PDB entry 3EJ1 | X-ray diffraction, 3.22 A resolution | chains A and B

[Chain A]
Name: Cell division protein kinase 2
Source organism: Homo sapiens
Notes: EC 2.7.11.22
UniProtKB: P24941 (CDK2_HUMAN); residues 1-298 here = UniProt positions 1-298
Amino-acid sequence (298 residues; row label = number of the first residue in the row):
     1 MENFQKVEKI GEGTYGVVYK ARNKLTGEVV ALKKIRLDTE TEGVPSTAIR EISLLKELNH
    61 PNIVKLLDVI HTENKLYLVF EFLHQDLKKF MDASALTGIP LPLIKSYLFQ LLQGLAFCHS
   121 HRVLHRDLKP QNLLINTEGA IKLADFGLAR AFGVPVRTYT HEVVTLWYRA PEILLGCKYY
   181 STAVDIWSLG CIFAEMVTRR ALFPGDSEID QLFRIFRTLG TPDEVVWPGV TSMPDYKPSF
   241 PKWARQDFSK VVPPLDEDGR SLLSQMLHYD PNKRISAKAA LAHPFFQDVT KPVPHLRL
Disordered / not traced: 38-40
Small-molecule neighbours: 5BP (N-cyclopropyl-4-pyrazolo[1,5-b]pyridazin-3-ylpyrimidin-2-amine): Ile10, Val18, Ala31, Lys33, Glu51, Val64, Phe80, Glu81, Phe82, Leu83, His84, Gln85, Asp86, Gln131, Leu134, Asp145
UniProt features mapped onto this chain:
  - active site: Asp127 (Proton acceptor)
  - binding site (ATP): Ile10 to Val18, Lys33, Glu81 to Leu83, Asp86, Lys129 to Asn132, Asp145
  - binding site (Mg(2+)): Asn132, Asp145
  - site (CDK7 binding): Lys9, Lys88, Lys89, Leu166
  - modified residue: Met1 (N-acetylmethionine), Lys6 (N6-acetyllysine), Thr14 (Phosphothreonine), Tyr15 (Phosphotyrosine), Tyr19 (Phosphotyrosine), Thr160 (Phosphothreonine)
  - natural variant: Pro45 (P45L: In a glioblastoma multiforme sample)
  - mutagenesis: Lys9 (K9F: Reduced phosphorylation by CAK), Thr14 (T14A: 2-fold increase in activity), Tyr15 (Y15F: 2-fold increase in activity), Lys88 to Lys89 (Reduced phosphorylation by CAK), Thr160 (T160A: Abolishes activity), Leu166 (L166R: Reduced phosphorylation by CAK and reduced kinase activity)

[Chain B]
Name: Cyclin-A2
Source organism: Homo sapiens
UniProtKB: P20248 (CCNA2_HUMAN); residues 173-432 here = UniProt positions 173-432
Amino-acid sequence (260 residues; numbered 173 to 432; the number before each row is that of its first residue):
   173 NEVPDYHEDI HTYLREMEVK CKPKVGYMKK QPDITNSMRA ILVDWLVEVG EEYKLQNETL
   233 HLAVNYIDRF LSSMSVLRGK LQLVGTAAML LASKFEEIYP PEVAEFVYIT DDTYTKKQVL
   293 RMEHLVLKVL TFDLAAPTVN QFLTQYFLHQ QPANCKVESL AMFLGELSLI DADPYLKYLP
   353 SVIAGAAFHL ALYTVTGQSW PESLIRKTGY TLESLKPCLM DLHQTYLKAP QHAQQSIREK
   413 YKNSKYHGVS LLNPPETLNL
Disordered / not traced: 173-174

[Interface between chain A and chain B]
Contacting residue pairs - 59 pairs, chain A then chain B:
  Thr41(A) - Lys288(B)  hydrogen bond (backbone-side chain)
  Glu42(A) - Lys266(B)  hydrogen bond (backbone-side chain)
  Glu42(A) - Glu274(B)
  Glu42(A) - Val275(B)  hydrogen bond (side chain-backbone)
  Gly43(A) - Lys266(B)
  Gly43(A) - Leu292(B)
  Gly43(A) - Glu295(B)
  Val44(A) - Lys266(B)  hydrogen bond (backbone-side chain)
  Val44(A) - Glu295(B)  hydrogen bond (backbone-side chain)
  Val44(A) - Leu299(B)  hydrophobic
  Ser46(A) - Lys266(B)
  Ile49(A) - Leu263(B)  hydrophobic
  Ile49(A) - Lys266(B)
  Ile49(A) - Leu306(B)  hydrophobic
  Arg50(A) - Lys266(B)
  Arg50(A) - Phe267(B)  hydrogen bond (side chain-backbone)
  Ile52(A) - Phe304(B)  hydrophobic
  Ser53(A) - Phe267(B)
  Ser53(A) - Phe304(B)
  Ser53(A) - Leu306(B)
  Leu54(A) - Ala307(B)  hydrophobic
  Lys56(A) - Thr303(B)  hydrogen bond (side chain-backbone)
  Lys56(A) - Asp305(B)  salt bridge
  Glu57(A) - Tyr185(B)  hydrogen bond
  Glu57(A) - Met189(B)
  Glu57(A) - Ala307(B)
  His71(A) - His296(B)
  Thr72(A) - His296(B)  hydrogen bond (backbone-side chain)
  Ala116(A) - Tyr178(B)
  His119(A) - Tyr178(B)
  His119(A) - Ile182(B)
  Ser120(A) - Tyr178(B)
  Ser120(A) - Asp181(B)
  His121(A) - Tyr185(B)
  Arg122(A) - Ile182(B)
  Arg122(A) - Tyr185(B)
  Arg122(A) - Ala307(B)  hydrogen bond (side chain-backbone)
  Arg150(A) - Phe267(B)  hydrogen bond (side chain-backbone)
  Arg150(A) - Glu268(B)  hydrogen bond (side chain-backbone)
  Arg150(A) - Glu269(B)  hydrogen bond (side chain-backbone)
  Arg150(A) - Ile270(B)
  Phe152(A) - Ile182(B)  hydrophobic
  Gly153(A) - Gln313(B)
  Gly153(A) - Thr316(B)
  Gly153(A) - Gln317(B)
  Val154(A) - Glu230(B)
  Val154(A) - Asn312(B)
  Val154(A) - Gln313(B)
  Val154(A) - Thr316(B)
  Pro155(A) - Thr316(B)
  Arg157(A) - Gln228(B)  hydrogen bond
  Arg157(A) - Ile270(B)
  Tyr159(A) - Ile270(B)  hydrophobic
  Thr182(A) - Tyr178(B)
  Ser276(A) - Tyr178(B)
  Ala277(A) - Tyr178(B)  hydrogen bond (backbone-side chain)
  Lys278(A) - Asp177(B)
  Lys278(A) - Tyr178(B)  hydrogen bond (backbone-side chain)
  Lys278(A) - Asp181(B)  salt bridge
Other interface residues (no listed pair), chain A (35 interface residues in all): Val69, Glu73, Ala151, Thr158, Asn272
Other interface residues (no listed pair), chain B (33 interface residues in all): Val175, Leu186, Arg293

[Summary]
The interface between chain A and chain B involves 35 residues on one side and 33 on the other, with 16
hydrogen bonds and 2 salt bridges. Polar contacts include Lys56(A)-Asp305(B), Lys278(A)-Asp181(B) and
Thr41(A)-Lys288(B). Chain A binds compound 5BP.
Here chain A is Cell division protein kinase 2 and chain B is Cyclin-A2, both from Homo sapiens. Entry 3EJ1
(CDK2/CyclinA complexed with a pyrazolopyridazine inhibitor) was determined by X-ray diffraction, deposited
together with 3EID.
